PDB entry 8KG8 | electron microscopy, 4.23 A resolution (low resolution: residue-level contacts below are approximate; hydrogen-bond / salt-bridge calls are withheld) | chains 3 and 5 of the 18 polymer chains in the assembly

# Chain 3
Protein: DNA replication licensing factor MCM3
Source organism: Saccharomyces cerevisiae S288C
Notes: EC 3.6.4.12
UniProtKB: P24279 (MCM3_YEAST); numbering as in UniProt (aligned over 1-971)
Amino-acid sequence (971 residues; row label = number of the first residue in the row):
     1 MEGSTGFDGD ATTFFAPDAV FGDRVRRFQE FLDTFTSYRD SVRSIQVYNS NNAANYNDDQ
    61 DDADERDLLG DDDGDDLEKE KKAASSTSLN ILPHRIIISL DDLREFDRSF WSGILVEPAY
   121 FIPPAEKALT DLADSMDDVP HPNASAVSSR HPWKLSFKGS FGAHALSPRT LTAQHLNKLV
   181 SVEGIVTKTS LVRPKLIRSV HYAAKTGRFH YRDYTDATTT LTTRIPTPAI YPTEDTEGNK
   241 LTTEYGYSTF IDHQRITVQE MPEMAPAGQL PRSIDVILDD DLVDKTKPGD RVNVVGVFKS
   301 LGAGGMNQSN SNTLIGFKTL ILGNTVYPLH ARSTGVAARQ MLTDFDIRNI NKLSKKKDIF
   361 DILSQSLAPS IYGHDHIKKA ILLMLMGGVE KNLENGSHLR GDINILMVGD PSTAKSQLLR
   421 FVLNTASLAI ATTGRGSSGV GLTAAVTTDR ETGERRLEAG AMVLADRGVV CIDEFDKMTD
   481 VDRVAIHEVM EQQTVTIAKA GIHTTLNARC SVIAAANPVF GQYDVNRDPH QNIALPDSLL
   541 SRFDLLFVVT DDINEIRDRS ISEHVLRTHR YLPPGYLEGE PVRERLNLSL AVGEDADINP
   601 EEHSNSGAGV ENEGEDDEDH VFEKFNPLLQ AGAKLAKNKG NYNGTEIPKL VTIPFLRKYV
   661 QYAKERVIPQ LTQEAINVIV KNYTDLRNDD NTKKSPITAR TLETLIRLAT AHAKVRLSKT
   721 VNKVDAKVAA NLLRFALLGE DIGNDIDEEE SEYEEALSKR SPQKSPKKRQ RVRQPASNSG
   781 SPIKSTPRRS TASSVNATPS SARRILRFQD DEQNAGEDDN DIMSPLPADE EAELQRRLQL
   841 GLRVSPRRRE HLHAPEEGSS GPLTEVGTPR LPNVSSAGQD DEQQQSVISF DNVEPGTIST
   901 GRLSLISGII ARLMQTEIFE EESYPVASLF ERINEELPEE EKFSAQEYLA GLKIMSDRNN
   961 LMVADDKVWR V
Unresolved in the structure: 1-17, 56-85, 596-644, 742-971
Swiss-Prot annotation at these positions:
  - motif: Ser541 to Asp544 (Arginine finger)
  - binding site (ATP): Gly409 to Ser416
  - modified residue: Ser761 (Phosphoserine), Ser777 (Phosphoserine), Ser781 (Phosphoserine), Thr868 (Phosphothreonine)
  - mutagenesis: Lys415 (K415A: No effect on MCM2-7 complex helicase activity. Loss of MCM2-7 complex helicase activity; when associated with MCM5 A-422. Reduces MCM2-7 complex helicase activity ...)

# Chain 5
Protein: Minichromosome maintenance protein 5
Source organism: Saccharomyces cerevisiae S288C
UniProtKB: P29496 (MCM5_YEAST); residues 1-775 here = UniProt positions 1-775
Amino-acid sequence (775 residues; each row starts with the number of its first residue):
     1 MSFDRPEIYS APVLQGESPN DDDNTEIIKS FKNFILEFRL DSQFIYRDQL RNNILVKNYS
    61 LTVNMEHLIG YNEDIYKKLS DEPSDIIPLF ETAITQVAKR ISILSRAQSA NNNDKDPENT
   121 SMDTDSLLLN SLPTFQLILN SNANQIPLRD LDSEHVSKIV RLSGIIISTS VLSSRATYLS
   181 IMCRNCRHTT SITINNFNSI TGNTVSLPRS CLSTIESESS MANESNIGDE STKKNCGPDP
   241 YIIIHESSKF IDQQFLKLQE IPELVPVGEM PRNLTMTCDR YLTNKVIPGT RVTIVGIYSI
   301 YNSKNGAGSG RSGGGNGGSG VAIRTPYIKI LGIQSDVETS SIWNSVTMFT EEEEEEFLQL
   361 SRNPKLYEIL TNSIAPSIFG NEDIKKAIVC LLMGGSKKIL PDGMRLRGDI NVLLLGDPGT
   421 AKSQLLKFVE KVSPIAVYTS GKGSSAAGLT ASVQRDPMTR EFYLEGGAMV LADGGVVCID
   481 EFDKMRDEDR VAIHEAMEQQ TISIAKAGIT TVLNSRTSVL AAANPIYGRY DDLKSPGDNI
   541 DFQTTILSRF DMIFIVKDDH NEERDISIAN HVINIHTGNA NAMQNQQEEN GSEISIEKMK
   601 RYITYCRLKC APRLSPQAAE KLSSNFVTIR KQLLINELES TERSSIPITI RQLEAIIRIT
   661 ESLAKLELSP IAQERHVDEA IRLFQASTMD AASQDPIGGL NQASGTSLSE IRRFEQELKR
   721 RLPIGWSTSY QTLRREFVDT HRFSQLALDK ALYALEKHET IQLRHQGQNI YRSGV
Unresolved in the structure: 1-19, 107-129, 201-204, 214-233, 306-318, 697-706, 738-746
Swiss-Prot annotation at these positions:
  - motif: Ser548 to Asp551 (Arginine finger)
  - binding site (ATP): Gly416 to Ser423
  - mutagenesis: Lys422 (K422A: Loss of MCM2-7 complex helicase activity)

# Chain 3 / chain 5 interface
Contacting residue pairs (166; chain 3 residue first):
  Ala119(3) with Glu246(5)
  Tyr120(3) with Glu246(5); Ser247(5)
  Ala173(3) with Ser174(5); Ile251(5); Asp252(5)
  Leu176(3) with Phe250(5)
  Asn177(3) with His245(5); Glu246(5); Ser248(5)
  Lys188(3) with Ile509(5)
  Leu221(3) with Glu246(5)
  Thr222(3) with Glu246(5)
  Thr223(3) with Ile243(5); Ile244(5); His245(5); Glu246(5)
  Ile225(3) with Arg187(5); Ile242(5)
  Pro262(3) with Val512(5); Asn514(5)
  Glu263(3) with Asn514(5)
  Pro266(3) with Ser341(5)
  Ala267(3) with Asp473(5)
  Gly268(3) with Val470(5); Asp473(5)
  Gln269(3) with Ile287(5); Ser341(5)
  Leu270(3) with Leu464(5); Gly466(5); Leu513(5)
  Pro271(3) with Leu513(5)
  Arg272(3) with Val171(5); Asn284(5)
  Lys299(3) with His245(5)
  Ser300(3) with His245(5); Phe250(5)
  Leu301(3) with His245(5)
  Gly302(3) with Ile243(5); His245(5)
  Met306(3) with Val205(5); Ser206(5); Leu207(5)
  Asn307(3) with Ser206(5); Leu207(5); Arg209(5)
  Gln308(3) with Ser206(5); Arg209(5)
  Ser311(3) with Val205(5)
  Asn312(3) with Asn198(5); Ile200(5); Ile300(5); Tyr301(5); Tyr327(5)
  Thr313(3) with Arg175(5); Asn302(5)
  Leu314(3) with Arg175(5); Asn198(5); Gln253(5); Phe255(5); Thr277(5); Tyr327(5)
  Ile315(3) with Arg175(5)
  Gly316(3) with Ser174(5)
  Phe317(3) with Ser174(5); Ile243(5); His245(5)
  Thr319(3) with Ser174(5)
  Ser370(3) with Leu400(5); Asp402(5)
  Pro411(3) with Thr545(5); Ser548(5); Arg549(5)
  Ser412(3) with Thr649(5); Arg651(5)
  Ser416(3) with Gln499(5)
  Gln417(3) with Met404(5); Arg405(5); Gln499(5)
  Arg420(3) with Glu495(5); Gln499(5); Thr501(5)
  Asn424(3) with Gly403(5); Met404(5)
  Ala431(3) with Val512(5)
  Thr433(3) with Glu495(5); Ser503(5)
  Arg435(3) with Ala446(5); Glu488(5); Val491(5); Ala492(5)
  Gly436(3) with Ser503(5); Ile504(5); Ala505(5)
  Ser437(3) with Ala505(5)
  Ser438(3) with Ala505(5); Lys506(5); Ala507(5)
  Gly441(3) with Ala505(5); Lys506(5); Ala507(5); Gly508(5)
  Leu442(3) with Ala505(5)
  Ala445(3) with Ala507(5); Gly508(5)
  Thr448(3) with Arg460(5); Glu461(5)
  Arg450(3) with Thr459(5); Glu461(5)
  Glu474(3) with Val491(5); His494(5)
  Lys477(3) with Val491(5)
  Phe520(3) with Gln543(5)
  Gly521(3) with Gln543(5); Thr544(5); Thr545(5)
  Gln522(3) with Thr544(5); Arg643(5); Ser644(5)
  Tyr523(3) with Arg643(5)
  Asp551(3) with Arg630(5); Thr649(5)
  Asp552(3) with Arg630(5)
  Ile553(3) with Arg630(5); Leu633(5); Leu634(5)
  Glu555(3) with Val627(5); Lys631(5)
  Asp558(3) with Arg630(5)
  Arg559(3) with Ser623(5); Ser624(5); Val627(5)
  Ile561(3) with Ile650(5)
  Ser562(3) with Ser623(5); Leu653(5)
  Val565(3) with Ile650(5); Leu653(5)
  Leu566(3) with Leu614(5); Ala619(5); Ser623(5); Ile657(5)
  Thr568(3) with Leu400(5)
  His569(3) with Lys398(5); Leu406(5); Ile657(5)
  Arg570(3) with Arg613(5); Leu614(5); Ser615(5); Pro616(5); Ala619(5)
  Tyr571(3) with Leu400(5); Pro401(5)
  Leu572(3) with Arg613(5)
  Glu578(3) with Arg613(5); Pro670(5); Ile671(5)
  Gly579(3) with Lys609(5); Cys610(5); Ala611(5); Pro612(5); Pro670(5)
  Glu580(3) with Ala611(5)
  Pro581(3) with Leu608(5); Lys609(5); Ala611(5)
  Val582(3) with Lys397(5)
Other interface residues (no listed pair), chain 3 (89 interface residues in all): Gln259, Ala303, Gly304, Asp410, Ile430, Thr432, Glu458, Ala459, Gly460, Ala461, Glu563
Other interface residues (no listed pair), chain 5 (114 interface residues in all): Thr169, Ser170, Ser173, Ala176, Arg184, Ile194, Ser199, Gln254, Ser340, Ile342, Ile399, Phe462, Glu465, Thr510, Thr511, Glu620, Leu622, Phe626, Glu654

# In short
89 residues of chain 3 face 114 of chain 5 across their interface. From UniProt: 8 ATP-binding residues and
one mutagenesis site on chain 3; 8 ATP-binding residues and one mutagenesis site on chain 5.
Chain 3 is DNA replication licensing factor MCM3 and chain 5 is Minichromosome maintenance protein 5, both
from Saccharomyces cerevisiae S288C; the structure, Yeast replisome in state II, was determined by electron
microscopy, deposited together with 8W7S, 8KG6, 8KG9 and 8W7M.
